1W63 - chains B and S of the 4 polymer chains in the assembly; structure by X-ray diffraction, 4.00 A resolution.

# Chain B
Protein: Adapter-related protein complex 1 beta 1 subunit
From: Rattus norvegicus
Notes: fragment: core, residue 1-584
UniProtKB: P52303 (A1B1_RAT); residue numbers follow UniProt; this construct covers 1-584
Amino-acid sequence (584 residues; numbered 1 to 584; the number before each row is that of its first residue):
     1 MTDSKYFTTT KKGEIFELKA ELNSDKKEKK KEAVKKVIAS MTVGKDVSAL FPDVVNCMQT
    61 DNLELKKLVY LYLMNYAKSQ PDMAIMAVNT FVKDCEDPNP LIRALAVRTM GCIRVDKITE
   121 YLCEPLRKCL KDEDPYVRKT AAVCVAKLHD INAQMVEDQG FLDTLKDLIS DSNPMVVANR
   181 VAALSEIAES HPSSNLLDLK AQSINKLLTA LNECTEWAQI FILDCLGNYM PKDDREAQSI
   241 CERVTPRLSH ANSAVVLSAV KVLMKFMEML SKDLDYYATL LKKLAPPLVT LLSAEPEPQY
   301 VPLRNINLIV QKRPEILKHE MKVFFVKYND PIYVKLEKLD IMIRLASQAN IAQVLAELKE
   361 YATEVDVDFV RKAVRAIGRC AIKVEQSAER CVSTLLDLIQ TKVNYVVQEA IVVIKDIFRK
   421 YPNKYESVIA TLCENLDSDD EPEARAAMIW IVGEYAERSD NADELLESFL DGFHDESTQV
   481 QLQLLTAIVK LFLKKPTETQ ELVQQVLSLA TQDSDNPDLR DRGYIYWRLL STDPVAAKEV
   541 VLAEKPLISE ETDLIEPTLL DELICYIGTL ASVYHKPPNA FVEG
Unresolved in the structure: 1, 268-274
Differences from the reference sequence: conflict Met155 (Leu in P52303), Asp439 (Leu in P52303), Ser459 (Ile in P52303)
UniProt features mapped onto this chain:
  - modified residue: Lys318 (N6-acetyllysine), Tyr574 (3'-nitrotyrosine)

# Chain S
Protein: Adapter-related protein complex 1 sigma 1A subunit
From: Mus musculus
UniProtKB: P61967 (A1S1_MOUSE); residues 1-158 here = UniProt positions 1-158
Amino-acid sequence (158 residues; numbered 1 to 158; the number before each row is that of its first residue):
     1 MMRFMLLFSR QGKLRLQKWY LATSDKERKK MVRELMQVVL ARKPKMCSFL EWRDLKVVYK
    61 RYASLYFCCA IEGQDNELIT LELIHRYVEL LDKYFGSVCE LDIIFNFEKA YFILDEFLMG
   121 GDVQDTSKKS VLKAIEQADL LQEEDESPRS VLEEMGLA
Unresolved in the structure: 150-158
UniProt features mapped onto this chain:
  - modified residue: Ser147 (Phosphoserine)

# Chain B / chain S interface
Contacting residue pairs (13; chain B residue first):
  Ser4(B) with His85(S)
  Tyr6(B) with Glu89(S), hydrogen bond; Asp92(S)
  Phe7(B) with Tyr62(S), hydrophobic; Ala63(S); Val98(S), hydrogen bond (backbone-backbone); Cys99(S), hydrophobic; Glu100(S)
  Thr9(B) with Ser97(S)
  Lys11(B) with Ser97(S)
  Gly13(B) with Cys99(S)
  Val43(B) with Gln11(S)
  Lys45(B) with Gln11(S)
Also at the interface, not in a pair above, chain B (12 interface residues in all): Thr8, Lys12, Glu14, Gly44
Also at the interface, not in a pair above, chain S (16 interface residues in all): Arg10, Leu65, Phe67, Val88, Leu101, Ile103

# Summary
12 residues of chain B face 16 of chain S across their interface; the contacts include 2 hydrogen bonds. Among
the polar pairs are Tyr6(B)-Glu89(S) and Phe7(B)-Val98(S).
Here chain B is Adapter-related protein complex 1 beta 1 subunit (Rattus norvegicus) and chain S is
Adapter-related protein complex 1 sigma 1A subunit (Mus musculus). Entry 1W63 (AP1 clathrin adaptor core) was
determined by X-ray diffraction.
